8APC - chains A1 and E1 of the 42 polymer chains in the assembly; structure by electron microscopy, 3.50 A resolution.

# Chain A1
Protein: ATP synthase subunit alpha, mitochondrial
Organism: Trypanosoma brucei brucei
UniProtKB: Q9GS23 (ATPA_TRYBB); residue numbers follow UniProt; this construct covers 1-584
Chain sequence (584 residues; row label = number of the first residue in the row):
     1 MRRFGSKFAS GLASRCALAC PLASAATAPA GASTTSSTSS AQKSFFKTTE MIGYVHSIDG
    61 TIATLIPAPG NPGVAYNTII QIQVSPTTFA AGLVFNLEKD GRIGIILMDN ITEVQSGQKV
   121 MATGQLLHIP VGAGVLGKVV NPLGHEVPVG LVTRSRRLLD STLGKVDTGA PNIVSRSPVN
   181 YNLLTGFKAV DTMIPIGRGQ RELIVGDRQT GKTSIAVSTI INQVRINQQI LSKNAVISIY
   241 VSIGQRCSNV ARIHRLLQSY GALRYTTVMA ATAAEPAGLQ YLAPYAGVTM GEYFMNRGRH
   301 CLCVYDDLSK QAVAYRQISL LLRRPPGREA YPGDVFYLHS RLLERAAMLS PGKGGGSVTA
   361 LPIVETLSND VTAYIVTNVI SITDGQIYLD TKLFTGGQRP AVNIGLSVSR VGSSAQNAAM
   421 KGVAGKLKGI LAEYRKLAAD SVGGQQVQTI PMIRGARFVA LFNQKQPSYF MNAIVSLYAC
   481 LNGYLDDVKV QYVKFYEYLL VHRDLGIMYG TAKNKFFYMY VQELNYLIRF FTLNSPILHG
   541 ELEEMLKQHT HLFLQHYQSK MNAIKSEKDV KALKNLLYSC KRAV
Disordered / not traced: 1-44, 151-160
Ion coordination: Mg2+: Thr213 (together with ATP)
Ligand contacts: ATP (adenosine-5'-triphosphate): Arg208, Gln209, Thr210, Gly211, Lys212, Thr213, Ser214, Phe394, Arg399, Pro400, Gln464, Lys465
UniProt features mapped onto this chain:
  - binding site (ATP): Asp207 to Ser214, Gln464
  - site: Leu159, Asp160 (Cleavage), Ser407 (Required for activity)

# Chain E1
Protein: ATP synthase subunit beta, mitochondrial
Organism: Trypanosoma brucei brucei
Notes: EC 7.1.2.2
UniProtKB: Q9GPE9 (ATPB_TRYBB); numbering as in UniProt (aligned over 1-519)
Chain sequence (519 residues; numbered 1 to 519; the number before each row is that of its first residue):
     1 MLTRFRSAVL RGAVSITGAR AASTAPVADH KGRVGHVSQV IGAVVDVHFA DGVPPVLTAL
    61 DVVDKLGRDE PLTLEIVQHL DAHTGRCIAM QTTDLLKLKA KVVSTGGNIS VPVGRETLGR
   121 IFNVLGDAID QRGPVGEKLR MPIHAVAPKL ADQAAEDAVL TTGIKVIDLI LPYCKGGKIG
   181 LFGGAGVGKT VIIMELINNV AKGHGGFSVF AGVGERTREG TDLYLEMMQS KVIDLKGESK
   241 CVLVYGQMNE PPGARARVAQ SALTMAEYFR DVEGQDVLLF IDNIFRFTQA NSEVSALLGR
   301 IPAAVGYQPT LAEDLGQLQE RITSTTKGSI TSVQAVYVPA DDITDPAPAT TFSHLDATTV
   361 LDRAVAESGI YPAVNPLECA SRIMDPDVIS VDHYNVAQDV VQMLTKYREL QDIIAVLGID
   421 ELSEEDKLIV DRARKLVKFL SQPFQVAEVF TGMTGHYVQL DDTIDSFSGL LMGTYDQVPE
   481 MAFYMVGGIN SVLEKAKKMA EEAAELEKMR RARVAQASS
Disordered / not traced: 1-27, 514-519
UniProt features mapped onto this chain:
  - binding site (ATP): Gly184 to Val191, Arg216

# Interface between chain A1 and chain E1
Residue-residue contacts (64):
  Asn71(A1) - Lys99(E1)
  Val74(A1) - Lys97(E1)
  Ala75(A1) - Leu96(E1)
  Ala75(A1) - Lys97(E1)
  Tyr76(A1) - Val40(E1)  hydrophobic
  Tyr76(A1) - Gly42(E1)  hydrogen bond (side chain-backbone)
  Tyr76(A1) - Thr93(E1)
  Tyr76(A1) - Leu95(E1)  hydrogen bond (backbone-backbone)
  Tyr76(A1) - Leu96(E1)  hydrogen bond (backbone-backbone)
  Asn77(A1) - Asp94(E1)  hydrogen bond
  Thr78(A1) - Leu95(E1)
  Asn96(A1) - Val40(E1)
  Asn96(A1) - Ile41(E1)
  Leu97(A1) - Gln39(E1)
  Leu97(A1) - Val40(E1)  hydrogen bond (backbone-backbone)
  Leu97(A1) - Leu96(E1)
  Glu98(A1) - Gln39(E1)
  Glu98(A1) - Leu98(E1)
  Lys99(A1) - Ser38(E1)
  Lys99(A1) - Gln39(E1)
  Leu126(A1) - Leu95(E1)  hydrophobic
  Asp167(A1) - Asp94(E1)
  Ala170(A1) - Asn249(E1)
  Asn172(A1) - Gln131(E1)
  Ile173(A1) - Thr221(E1)  hydrogen bond (backbone-side chain)
  Ile173(A1) - Tyr245(E1)  hydrophobic
  Ile173(A1) - Gln247(E1)
  Val174(A1) - Ile129(E1)
  Val174(A1) - Asp130(E1)
  Arg176(A1) - Thr217(E1)
  Arg176(A1) - Thr221(E1)
  Pro178(A1) - Leu225(E1)  hydrophobic
  Val179(A1) - Arg218(E1)
  Arg201(A1) - Arg216(E1)
  Arg324(A1) - Ile41(E1)
  Arg324(A1) - Gly42(E1)
  Pro325(A1) - Ala296(E1)
  Pro325(A1) - Leu297(E1)
  Pro325(A1) - Gly299(E1)
  Gly333(A1) - Glu293(E1)
  Asp334(A1) - Leu297(E1)
  Phe336(A1) - Arg255(E1)
  Phe336(A1) - Gln289(E1)
  Phe336(A1) - Glu293(E1)
  Tyr337(A1) - Asn249(E1)
  Tyr337(A1) - Glu250(E1)
  Tyr337(A1) - Pro251(E1)  hydrophobic
  Ser340(A1) - Met248(E1)  hydrogen bond (side chain-backbone)
  Glu344(A1) - Arg216(E1)
  Glu344(A1) - Thr217(E1)  hydrogen bond
  Glu344(A1) - Met248(E1)
  Glu344(A1) - Asn249(E1)
  Ile380(A1) - Arg216(E1)
  Ser381(A1) - Arg216(E1)  hydrogen bond (backbone-side chain)
  Ser381(A1) - Met248(E1)
  Ser381(A1) - Arg286(E1)  hydrogen bond (backbone-side chain)
  Ile382(A1) - Arg216(E1)  hydrogen bond (backbone-side chain)
  Ile382(A1) - Met248(E1)  hydrophobic
  Thr383(A1) - Arg216(E1)  hydrogen bond (backbone-side chain)
  Asp384(A1) - Arg216(E1)  salt bridge
  Asp384(A1) - Arg218(E1)  salt bridge
  Arg410(A1) - Ala185(E1)
  Arg410(A1) - Arg216(E1)
  Arg410(A1) - Glu219(E1)  salt bridge
Also at the interface, not in a pair above, chain A1 (40 interface residues in all): Phe95, Lys165, Pro171, Arg341, Asn378, Val411
Also at the interface, not in a pair above, chain E1 (41 interface residues in all): Gly67, Asp81, Thr84, Ile121, Gly220, Pro252

# Summary
The interface between chain A1 and chain E1 involves 40 residues on one side and 41 on the other, with 12
hydrogen bonds and 3 salt bridges. Polar pairs include Asp384(A1)-Arg216(E1), Asp384(A1)-Arg218(E1) and
Arg410(A1)-Glu219(E1). Bound to chain A1: ATP.
Here chain A1 is ATP synthase subunit alpha, mitochondrial and chain E1 is ATP synthase subunit beta,
mitochondrial, both from Trypanosoma brucei brucei. Entry 8APC (rotational state 1c of the Trypanosoma brucei
mitochondrial ATP synthase dimer) was determined by electron microscopy together with 8AP6, 8AP7, 8AP8, 8AP9,
8APA, 8APB and 7 further entries from the same study.
